Entry 6RO0 (X-ray diffraction, 2.13 A resolution); this record covers chains D and H of the 12 polymer chains in the assembly.

== Chain D ==
Molecule: Islet-activating protein S4
Organism: Bordetella pertussis
UniProtKB: C0MPK8 (C0MPK8_BORPT); residues -41 to 110 here correspond to UniProt positions 1-152 (UniProt number = residue number + 42)
Sequence (152 residues; numbered -41 to 110; the number before each row is that of its first residue; numbers below 1 keep their minus sign (Met-41 is residue -41)):
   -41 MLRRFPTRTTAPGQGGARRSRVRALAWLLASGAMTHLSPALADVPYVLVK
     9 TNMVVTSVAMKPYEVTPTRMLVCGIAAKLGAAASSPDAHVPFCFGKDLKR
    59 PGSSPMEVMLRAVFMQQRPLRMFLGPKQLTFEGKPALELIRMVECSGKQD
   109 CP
Unresolved in the structure: -41 to 0
Disulfides: Cys31-Cys51, Cys103-Cys109

== Chain H ==
Molecule: Islet-activating protein S2
Organism: Bordetella pertussis
UniProtKB: A0A0E8DFW5 (A0A0E8DFW5_BORPT); residues -26 to 199 here correspond to UniProt positions 1-226 (UniProt number = residue number + 27)
Sequence (226 residues; each row starts with the number of its first residue; numbers below 1 keep their minus sign (Met-26 is residue -26)):
   -26 MPIDRKTLCHLLSVLPLALLGSHVARASTPGIVIPPQEQITQHGSPYGRC
    24 ANKTRALTVAELRGSGDLQEYLRHVTRGWSIFALYDGTYLGGEYGGVIKD
    74 GTPGGAFDLKTTFCIMTTRNTGQPATDHYYSNVTATRLLSSTNSRLCAVF
   124 VRSGQPVIGACTSPYDGKYWSMYSRLRKMLYLIYVAGISVRVHVSKEEQY
   174 YDYEDATFETYALTGISICNPGSSLC
Unresolved in the structure: -26 to 0
Disulfides: Cys23-Cys87, Cys120-Cys134, Cys192-Cys199

== Interface between chain D and chain H ==
Residue-residue contacts - 10 pairs, chain D then chain H:
  Asp1(D) with Trp52(H), hydrogen bond (backbone-backbone); Ser53(H)
  Pro3(D) with Asp81(H)
  Gln86(D) with Trp52(H)
  Leu87(D) with Trp52(H)
  Thr88(D) with Trp52(H), hydrogen bond; Glu66(H), hydrogen bond
  Gly91(D) with Trp52(H)
  Pro93(D) with Trp52(H), hydrophobic; Tyr67(H)
Interface residues without a listed pair, chain D (8 interface residues in all): Lys92
Interface residues without a listed pair, chain H (6 interface residues in all): Leu82

== In short ==
The interface between chain D and chain H involves 8 residues on one side and 6 on the other, with 3 hydrogen
bonds. Polar pairs include Thr88(D)-Trp52(H), Thr88(D)-Glu66(H) and Asp1(D)-Trp52(H).
Chain D is Islet-activating protein S4 and chain H is Islet-activating protein S2, both from Bordetella
pertussis; the structure, Crystal structure of genetically detoxified pertussis toxin gdpt, was determined by
X-ray diffraction.
